6VX1 - chains A and B; structure by X-ray diffraction, 2.78 A resolution.

== Chain A (and B) ==
Protein: Carbon monoxide dehydrogenase
Organism: Desulfovibrio vulgaris (strain Hildenborough / ATCC 29579 / DSM 644 / NCIMB 8303)
Notes: EC 1.2.7.4; chain B of this document is another copy of the same molecule, construct and numbering; everything in this record applies to it too
Reference sequence: Q72A99 (Q72A99_DESVH); residues 1-629 here = UniProt positions 1-629
Chain sequence (629 residues; row label = number of the first residue in the row):
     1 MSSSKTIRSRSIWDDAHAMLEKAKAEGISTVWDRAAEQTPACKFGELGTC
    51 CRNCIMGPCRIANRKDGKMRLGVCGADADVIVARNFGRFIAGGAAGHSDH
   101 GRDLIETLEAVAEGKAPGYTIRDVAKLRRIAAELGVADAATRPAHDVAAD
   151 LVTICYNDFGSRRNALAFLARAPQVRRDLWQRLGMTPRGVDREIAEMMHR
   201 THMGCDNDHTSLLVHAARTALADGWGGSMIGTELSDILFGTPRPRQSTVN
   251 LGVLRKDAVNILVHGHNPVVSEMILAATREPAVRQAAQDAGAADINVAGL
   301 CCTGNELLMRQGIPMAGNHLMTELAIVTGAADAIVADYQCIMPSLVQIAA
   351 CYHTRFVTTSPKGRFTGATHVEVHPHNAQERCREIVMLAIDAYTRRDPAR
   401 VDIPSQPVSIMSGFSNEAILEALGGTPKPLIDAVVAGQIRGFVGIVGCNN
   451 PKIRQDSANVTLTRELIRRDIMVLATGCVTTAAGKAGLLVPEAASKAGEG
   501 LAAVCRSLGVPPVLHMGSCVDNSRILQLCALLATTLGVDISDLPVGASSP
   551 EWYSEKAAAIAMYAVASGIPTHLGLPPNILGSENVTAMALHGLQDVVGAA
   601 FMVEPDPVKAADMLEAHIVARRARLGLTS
Disordered / not traced: 1-4, 41-42 (chain B: 1-3, 41-42)
Differences from the reference sequence: engineered mutation Gly45 (Cys in Q72A99), Cys50 (Thr in Q72A99)
Ion coordination: 4Fe-4S cluster Fe: Cys51, Cys54, Cys59, Cys74; Fe(4)-Ni(1)-S(4) cluster, oxidized Ni: His266, Cys302, Cys340, Cys448, Cys478
Residues lining bound ligands:
  - Fe(4)-Ni(1)-S(4) cluster, oxidized (CUV): His266, Cys301, Cys302, Asn305, His319, Cys340, Val446, Gly447, Cys448, Gly477, Cys478, Cys519, Tyr553, Ser554, Lys556, Ala557
  - 4Fe-4S cluster (SF4): Cys51, Arg52, Asn53, Cys54, Met56, Gly57, Cys59, Gly72, Val73, Cys74, Ala76, Ile81, Arg84, Met203
What the authors report for this chain:
  - conformationally variable residues (order/disorder transition): Cys42
  - mutagenesis - C45G/T50C: unchanged catalytic activity on NiCl2
  - mutagenesis - C45G/T50C: unchanged catalytic activity on short-term exposure to O2
  - mutagenesis - C45G/T50C: decreased catalytic activity on aerobic purification
  - mutagenesis - C45G/T50C: decreased catalytic activity on air
  - mutagenesis - C45G/T50C: decreased catalytic activity on long-term O2 exposure

== How chain A and chain B interact ==
Contacting residue pairs - 183 pairs, chain A then chain B:
  Val31(A) - Val73(B)
  Arg34(A) - Leu71(B)
  Arg34(A) - Gly72(B)  hydrogen bond (side chain-backbone)
  Arg34(A) - Val73(B)  hydrogen bond (side chain-backbone)
  Arg34(A) - Cys74(B)
  Arg34(A) - Gly75(B)
  Ala35(A) - Val73(B)  hydrophobic
  Glu37(A) - Lys68(B)
  Glu37(A) - Met69(B)  hydrogen bond (side chain-backbone)
  Gln38(A) - Pro58(B)
  Gln38(A) - Cys59(B)
  Gln38(A) - Arg60(B)  hydrogen bond (side chain-backbone)
  Gln38(A) - Met69(B)
  Gln38(A) - Leu71(B)  hydrogen bond (side chain-backbone)
  Gln38(A) - Val73(B)
  Gly45(A) - Arg52(B)
  Cys50(A) - Arg52(B)  hydrogen bond (backbone-side chain)
  Cys51(A) - Arg52(B)
  Arg52(A) - Gly45(B)
  Arg52(A) - Cys50(B)  hydrogen bond (side chain-backbone)
  Arg52(A) - Arg52(B)
  Arg52(A) - Asn85(B)
  Arg52(A) - Phe89(B)
  Asn53(A) - Phe89(B)
  Asn53(A) - Glu555(B)
  Cys54(A) - Phe89(B)  hydrophobic
  Cys54(A) - Tyr553(B)
  Ile55(A) - Asn450(B)  hydrogen bond (backbone-side chain)
  Ile55(A) - Lys452(B)  hydrogen bond (backbone-side chain)
  Ile55(A) - Trp552(B)
  Ile55(A) - Tyr553(B)  hydrogen bond (backbone-backbone)
  Ile55(A) - Asn578(B)
  Met56(A) - His319(B)  hydrogen bond
  Met56(A) - Asn450(B)
  Met56(A) - Pro451(B)
  Met56(A) - Lys452(B)  hydrogen bond (backbone-side chain)
  Met56(A) - Tyr553(B)  hydrophobic
  Gly57(A) - Lys452(B)
  Pro58(A) - Gln38(B)
  Pro58(A) - Glu46(B)
  Cys59(A) - Gln38(B)
  Arg60(A) - Gln38(B)  hydrogen bond (backbone-side chain)
  Lys68(A) - Glu37(B)
  Met69(A) - Glu37(B)  hydrogen bond (backbone-side chain)
  Met69(A) - Gln38(B)
  Leu71(A) - Gln38(B)  hydrogen bond (backbone-side chain)
  Gly72(A) - Arg34(B)  hydrogen bond (backbone-side chain)
  Val73(A) - Val31(B)
  Val73(A) - Arg34(B)  hydrogen bond (backbone-side chain)
  Val73(A) - Ala35(B)  hydrophobic
  Val73(A) - Gln38(B)
  Cys74(A) - Arg34(B)
  Cys74(A) - Met342(B)
  Cys74(A) - Pro343(B)
  Cys74(A) - Ser344(B)
  Gly75(A) - Arg34(B)
  Gly75(A) - Pro343(B)
  Ala76(A) - Pro343(B)
  Arg88(A) - Arg88(B)
  Arg88(A) - Met198(B)
  Arg88(A) - Glu555(B)  salt bridge
  Phe89(A) - Arg52(B)
  Phe89(A) - Asn53(B)
  Phe89(A) - Cys54(B)
  Gly92(A) - Met198(B)
  Gly92(A) - His202(B)
  Ala95(A) - Ala195(B)
  Ala95(A) - Met198(B)  hydrophobic
  Ala95(A) - His199(B)
  Gly96(A) - His199(B)
  Asp99(A) - Glu196(B)
  Asp99(A) - His199(B)  salt bridge
  Arg102(A) - Ser161(B)  hydrogen bond
  Arg102(A) - Arg192(B)
  Glu106(A) - Arg192(B)  salt bridge
  Glu109(A) - Arg162(B)  salt bridge
  Thr153(A) - Arg162(B)  hydrogen bond
  Tyr156(A) - Ser161(B)
  Tyr156(A) - Arg162(B)
  Phe159(A) - Phe159(B)
  Phe159(A) - Gly160(B)
  Gly160(A) - Phe159(B)
  Ser161(A) - Arg102(B)  hydrogen bond
  Ser161(A) - Tyr156(B)
  Ser161(A) - Phe159(B)
  Arg162(A) - Glu109(B)  salt bridge
  Arg162(A) - Thr153(B)  hydrogen bond
  Arg162(A) - Tyr156(B)
  Asp191(A) - Asp191(B)
  Asp191(A) - Arg192(B)
  Asp191(A) - Ala195(B)
  Arg192(A) - Arg102(B)
  Arg192(A) - Glu106(B)  salt bridge
  Arg192(A) - Asp191(B)
  Ala195(A) - Ala95(B)
  Ala195(A) - Asp191(B)
  Glu196(A) - Asp99(B)
  Met198(A) - Ala95(B)  hydrophobic
  Met198(A) - Met198(B)  hydrophobic
  His199(A) - Ala95(B)
  His199(A) - Gly96(B)
  His199(A) - Asp99(B)  salt bridge
  His199(A) - Tyr338(B)
  His199(A) - Gln339(B)
  His199(A) - Lys362(B)
  Arg200(A) - Pro361(B)  hydrogen bond (side chain-backbone)
  Arg200(A) - Lys362(B)
  His202(A) - Cys340(B)
  His202(A) - Ser554(B)
  His202(A) - Glu555(B)
  His202(A) - Lys556(B)
  Met203(A) - His319(B)
  Met203(A) - Cys340(B)  hydrogen bond (backbone-backbone)
  Met203(A) - Tyr553(B)  hydrophobic
  Gly204(A) - Tyr338(B)
  Gly204(A) - Gln339(B)  hydrogen bond (backbone-backbone)
  Gly204(A) - Cys340(B)  hydrogen bond (backbone-backbone)
  Gly204(A) - Ile341(B)  hydrogen bond (backbone-backbone)
  Gly204(A) - Phe365(B)
  Cys205(A) - Tyr338(B)  hydrophobic
  Cys205(A) - Gln339(B)
  Cys205(A) - Lys362(B)
  Cys205(A) - Gly363(B)
  Cys205(A) - Arg364(B)
  Cys205(A) - Phe365(B)
  Asp206(A) - Lys362(B)
  Asp206(A) - Arg364(B)
  Asn207(A) - Pro343(B)
  Asn207(A) - Arg364(B)  hydrogen bond (backbone-backbone)
  Asn207(A) - Phe365(B)
  Asn207(A) - Thr366(B)  hydrogen bond (backbone-side chain)
  Asp208(A) - Arg364(B)  hydrogen bond (backbone-backbone)
  Asp208(A) - Thr366(B)  hydrogen bond
  Ser211(A) - Arg364(B)
  His319(A) - Met56(B)
  His319(A) - Met203(B)
  Tyr338(A) - His199(B)
  Tyr338(A) - Gly204(B)
  Tyr338(A) - Cys205(B)  hydrophobic
  Gln339(A) - His199(B)  hydrogen bond
  Gln339(A) - Gly204(B)  hydrogen bond (backbone-backbone)
  Gln339(A) - Cys205(B)
  Cys340(A) - Met203(B)  hydrogen bond (backbone-backbone)
  Cys340(A) - Gly204(B)  hydrogen bond (backbone-backbone)
  Ile341(A) - Gly204(B)  hydrogen bond (backbone-backbone)
  Met342(A) - Cys74(B)
  Pro343(A) - Cys74(B)
  Pro343(A) - Gly75(B)
  Pro343(A) - Ala76(B)
  Pro343(A) - Asn207(B)
  Ser344(A) - Cys74(B)
  Pro361(A) - Arg200(B)  hydrogen bond (backbone-side chain)
  Lys362(A) - Glu196(B)
  Lys362(A) - His199(B)
  Lys362(A) - Arg200(B)
  Lys362(A) - Cys205(B)
  Lys362(A) - Asp206(B)
  Gly363(A) - Cys205(B)
  Arg364(A) - Cys205(B)
  Arg364(A) - Asp206(B)
  Arg364(A) - Asn207(B)  hydrogen bond (backbone-backbone)
  Arg364(A) - Asp208(B)  hydrogen bond (backbone-backbone)
  Arg364(A) - Ser211(B)
  Phe365(A) - Gly204(B)
  Phe365(A) - Cys205(B)
  Phe365(A) - Asn207(B)
  Thr366(A) - Asn207(B)  hydrogen bond (side chain-backbone)
  Thr366(A) - Asp208(B)  hydrogen bond
  Asn450(A) - Ile55(B)  hydrogen bond (side chain-backbone)
  Pro451(A) - Met56(B)
  Lys452(A) - Ile55(B)  hydrogen bond (side chain-backbone)
  Lys452(A) - Met56(B)
  Lys452(A) - Gly57(B)  hydrogen bond (side chain-backbone)
  Trp552(A) - Ile55(B)
  Tyr553(A) - Cys54(B)
  Tyr553(A) - Ile55(B)  hydrogen bond (backbone-backbone)
  Tyr553(A) - Met203(B)
  Ser554(A) - His202(B)
  Glu555(A) - Asn53(B)
  Glu555(A) - Arg88(B)  salt bridge
  Glu555(A) - His202(B)  salt bridge
  Lys556(A) - His202(B)
  Asn578(A) - Ile55(B)
Other interface residues (no listed pair), chain A (87 interface residues in all): Pro40, Glu46, Ile61, Arg70, Asn85, Ala91, Val152, Ile194, Leu575
Other interface residues (no listed pair), chain B (87 interface residues in all): Cys51, Ile61, Arg70, Ala91, Gly92, Ser98, Val152, Ile194, Leu575

== Summary ==
The chain A/chain B interface involves 87 residues from each chain; the contacts include 44 hydrogen bonds and
9 salt bridges. Among the polar pairs are Arg88(A)-Glu555(B), Asp99(A)-His199(B) and Glu106(A)-Arg192(B).
Ligands of chain A: 4Fe-4S cluster and Fe(4)-Ni(1)-S(4) cluster, oxidized. From the paper: C45G/T50C of chain
A reduce catalytic activity on aerobic purification; conformational variability at Cys42(A).
Both chains are Carbon monoxide dehydrogenase (Desulfovibrio vulgaris (strain Hildenborough / ATCC 29579 / DSM
644 / NCIMB 8303)). Entry 6VX1 (Crystal structure of air-exposed C45G/T50C D. vulgaris carbon monoxide
dehydrogenase (2 day air exposure)) was determined by X-ray diffraction (same publication as 6VWY, 6VWZ and
6VX0).
